5CW4 - chains A and C of the 4 polymer chains in the assembly; structure by X-ray diffraction, 2.54 A resolution.

[Chain A (and C)]
Name: BRCA1/BRCA2-containing complex subunit 3
Organism: Camponotus floridanus
Notes: chain C of this document is another copy of the same molecule, construct and numbering; everything in this record applies to it too
UniProt: E2AXC7 (E2AXC7_CAMFO); numbering as in UniProt (aligned over 1-253)
Amino-acid sequence (255 residues; numbered -1 to 253; the number before each row is that of its first residue; numbers below 1 keep their minus sign (Gly-1 is residue -1)):
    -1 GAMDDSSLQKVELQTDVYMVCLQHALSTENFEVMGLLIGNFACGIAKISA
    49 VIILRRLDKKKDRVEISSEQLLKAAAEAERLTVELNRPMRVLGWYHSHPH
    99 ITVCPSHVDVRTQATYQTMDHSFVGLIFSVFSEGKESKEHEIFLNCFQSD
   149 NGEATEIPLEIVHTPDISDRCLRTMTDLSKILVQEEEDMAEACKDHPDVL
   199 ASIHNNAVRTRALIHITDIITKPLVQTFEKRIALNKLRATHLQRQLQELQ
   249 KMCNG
Not modelled in the structure: -1 to 3, 251-253 (chain C: -1 to 5, 55-64, 148-150, 252-253)
Sequence notes: expression tag (-1 to 0)
Modified / non-standard residues: Mse1 (selenomethionine); Mse17, Mse32, Mse87, Mse117, Mse173, Mse187, Mse250 (selenomethionine; parent Met)
UniProt features mapped onto this chain:
  - motif: His94 to Asp107 (JAMM motif)
  - binding site (Zn(2+)): His94, His96, Asp107
  - mutagenesis: Glu30 (E30A: Abolishes metalloprotease activity), His94 to His96 (Abolishes zinc binding and disrupts the structure of the active site region), Ile99 (I99R: Nearly abolishes metalloprotease activity), Mse117 (M117A: Nearly abolishes metalloprotease activity), Glu183 (E183A: Abolishes metalloprotease activity; when associated with A-186), Asp186 (D186A: Abolishes metalloprotease activity; when associated with A-183), Ala205 (A205D: Abolishes tetramerization and metalloprotease activity; when associated with D-212), Ile212 (I212D: Abolishes tetramerization and metalloprotease activity; when associated with D-205)
Bound ions: Zn2+: His94, His96, Asp107
What the authors report for this chain:
  - Zn2+ coordination: His94, His96, Asp107
  - catalytic residues: Glu30, Ser104
  - mutagenesis - I99R, M117A, A205D (10 fold), I212D (10 fold): decreased catalytic activity
  - mutagenesis - E30A, E183A/D186A, A205D/I212D: abolished catalytic activity
  - contacts within the chain: Arg53-Asp186, Arg53-Glu183 (backbone contact)
  - self-association interface (contacts with another copy of this molecule): Leu198, Ile201, Ala205, Ile212
  - mutagenesis - E30A/A205D/I212D: unchanged binding to K63 linked substrate

[Chain A / chain C interface]
Contacting residue pairs - 14 pairs, chain A then chain C:
  Leu198(A) with Ile212(C)
  Ile201(A) with Thr208(C); Ile212(C), hydrophobic
  His202(A) with Arg209(C); Ile212(C)
  Ala205(A) with Ala205(C); Arg209(C)
  Thr208(A) with Ile201(C)
  Arg209(A) with His202(C)
  Ile212(A) with Leu198(C), hydrophobic; Ile201(C), hydrophobic; His202(C)
  Lys220(A) with Asp196(C), salt bridge; Leu198(C)
Other interface residues (no listed pair), chain A (12 interface residues in all): Asp196, Val206, Thr215, Asp216
Other interface residues (no listed pair), chain C (12 interface residues in all): Val206, Thr215, Asp216, Lys220
The authors on this interface:
  - hot spots on chain A (mutagenesis) - A205D, A205D/I212D, I212D: decreased binding to another copy of this molecule

[In short]
The chain A/chain C interface involves 12 residues from each chain, with 1 salt bridge. The salt-bridged pair
is Lys220(A)-Asp196(C). From the paper: catalytic residues Glu30(A) and Ser104(A); I99R, M117A and A205D of
chain A, among others, reduce catalytic activity; 8 substitutions were tested in all.
Chain A and chain C are both BRCA1/BRCA2-containing complex subunit 3 (Camponotus floridanus); the structure,
Structure of CfBRCC36-CfKIAA0157 complex (Selenium Edge), was determined by X-ray diffraction (same
publication as 5CW3, 5CW5 and 5CW6).
